PDB entry 6LUI | X-ray diffraction, 1.78 A resolution | chains A and C of the 3 polymer chains in the assembly

[Chain A]
Protein: Atherin
Organism: Homo sapiens
Notes: fragment: WH domain
Reference sequence: Q6SPF0 (SAMD1_HUMAN); residue numbers follow UniProt; this construct covers 27-105
Amino-acid sequence (80 residues; each row starts with the number of its first residue):
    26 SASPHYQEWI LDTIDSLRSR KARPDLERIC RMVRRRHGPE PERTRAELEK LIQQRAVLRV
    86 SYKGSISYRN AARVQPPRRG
Not modelled in the structure: 26-27, 99-105
Differences from the reference sequence: expression tag (26)
Modified residues: Mse-57 (selenomethionine; parent Met)
UniProt features mapped onto this chain:
  - mutagenesis: Arg-43 (R43A: Slightly decreases binding to unmethylated CpG islands), Arg-45 to Lys-46 (Strongly decreases binding to unmethylated CpG islands. Abolishes interaction with KDM1A), Arg-48 (R48A: Decreases binding to unmethylated CpG islands), Tyr-87 to Lys-88 (Decreases binding to unmethylated CpG islands), Arg-94 (R94A: Decreases binding to unmethylated CpG islands)
Reported in the primary citation:
  - binding site for the 13-nt DNA strand: Arg-45, Lys-46, Arg-56, Lys-88
  - binding site for the 13-nt DNA strand (chain C): Arg-43, Lys-46, Arg-48, Tyr-87, Lys-88, Ser-92, Arg-94
  - mutagenesis - R43A, R48A (8.6-fold), Y87A/K88A (6.6-fold), R94A: decreased binding to target DNA

[Chain C]
Molecule: 13-nt DNA strand
Sequence (13 nucleotides; row label = number of the first residue in the row):
     1 ATGGTGCGCA GGT

[Interface between chain A and chain C]
Pairs across the interface (14; chain A residue first):
  Arg-43(A) with DT5(C), salt bridge to the phosphate; DG6(C), base contact
  Lys-46(A) with DG6(C), base contact; DC7(C), hydrogen bond to the base
  Arg-48(A) with DG6(C), salt bridge to the phosphate; DC7(C), salt bridge to the phosphate
  Pro-49(A) with DG6(C), phosphate contact
  Tyr-87(A) with DG4(C), hydrogen bond to the base; DT5(C), phosphate contact; DG6(C), phosphate contact
  Lys-88(A) with DT5(C), hydrogen bond to the base
  Ser-92(A) with DG6(C), hydrogen bond to the phosphate
  Arg-94(A) with DT5(C), salt bridge to the phosphate; DG6(C), salt bridge to the phosphate
Interface residues without a listed pair, chain A (10 interface residues in all): Ala-47, Arg-53
Interface residues without a listed pair, chain C (5 interface residues in all): DG8

[In short]
10 residues of chain A and 5 residues of chain C are in contact, with 4 hydrogen bonds and 5 salt bridges.
Polar contacts include Lys-46(A)/DC7(C), Tyr-87(A)/DG4(C) and Lys-88(A)/DT5(C). From the paper: a binding site
for the 13-nt DNA strand (chain C) at Arg-43(A), Lys-46(A) and Arg-48(A) among others; R43A, R48A and
Y87A/K88A of chain A, among others, reduce binding to target DNA.
Chain A is Atherin (Homo sapiens) and chain C is a 13-nt DNA strand; the structure, Crystal structure of the
SAMD1 WH domain and DNA complex, was determined by X-ray diffraction (same publication as 6LUJ and 6LUK).
